3WHS - chains A and B; structure by X-ray diffraction, 1.80 A resolution.

Chain A:
Protein: Gamma-glutamyltranspeptidase large chain
Organism: Bacillus subtilis
Notes: EC 2.3.2.2, 3.4.19.13
UniProtKB: P54422 (GGT_BACSU); residues 1-402 here = UniProt positions 1-402
Chain sequence (418 residues; numbered -15 to 402; the number before each row is that of its first residue; numbers below 1 keep their minus sign (Met-15 is residue -15)):
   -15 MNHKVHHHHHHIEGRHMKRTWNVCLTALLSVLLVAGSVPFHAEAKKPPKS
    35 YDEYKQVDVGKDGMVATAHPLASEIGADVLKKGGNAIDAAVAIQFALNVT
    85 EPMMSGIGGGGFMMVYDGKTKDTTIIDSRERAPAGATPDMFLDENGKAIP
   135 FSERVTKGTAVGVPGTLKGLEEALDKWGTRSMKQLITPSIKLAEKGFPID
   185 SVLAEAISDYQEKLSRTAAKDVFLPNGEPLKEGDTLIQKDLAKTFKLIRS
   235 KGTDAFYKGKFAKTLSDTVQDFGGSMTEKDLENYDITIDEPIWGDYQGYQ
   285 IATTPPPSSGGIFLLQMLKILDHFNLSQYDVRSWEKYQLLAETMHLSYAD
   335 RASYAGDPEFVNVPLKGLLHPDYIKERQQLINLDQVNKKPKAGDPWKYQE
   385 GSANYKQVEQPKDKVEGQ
Disordered / not traced: -15 to 36, 396-402
Sequence notes: expression tag (-15 to 0)
UniProt features mapped onto this chain:
  - binding site (L-glutamate): Arg113

Chain B:
Protein: Gamma-glutamyltranspeptidase small chain
Organism: Bacillus subtilis
Notes: EC 2.3.2.2, 3.4.19.13
UniProtKB: P54422 (GGT_BACSU); residues 403-587 here = UniProt positions 403-587
Chain sequence (185 residues; each row starts with the number of its first residue):
   403 TTHFTVADRWGNVVSYTTTIEQLFGTGIMVPDYGVILNNELTDFDAIPGG
   453 ANEVQPNKRPLSSMTPTILFKDDKPVLTVGSPGGATIISSVLQTILYHIE
   503 YGMELKAAVEEPRIYTNSMSSYRYEDGVPKDVLSKLNGMGHKFGTSPVDI
   553 GNVQSISIDHENGTFKGVADSSRNGAAIGINLKRK
Disordered / not traced: 586-587
Covalently attached groups: acivicin (AVN) linked to Thr403
Small-molecule neighbours: acivicin (AVN; (2S)-amino[(5S)-3-chloro-4,5-dihydroisoxazol-5-yl]acetic acid): Thr421, Glu423, Glu442, Asp445, Ser464, Ser465, Met466, Pro484, Gly485, Gly486, Ile489
UniProt features mapped onto this chain:
  - active site: Thr403 (Nucleophile)
  - binding site (L-glutamate): Thr421, Glu423, Glu442, Asp445, Ser464, Ser465, Gly485, Gly486
Reported in the primary citation:
  - catalytic residues: Thr403, Gly485
  - binding site for acivicin: Thr403, Glu442, Asp445, Ser464, Gly485

Interface between chain A and chain B:
Pairs across the interface - 392 pairs, chain A then chain B:
  Tyr38(A) - Ala578(B)  hydrophobic
  Lys39(A) - Ala578(B)
  Lys39(A) - Ala579(B)  hydrogen bond (backbone-backbone)
  Gln40(A) - Lys508(B)  hydrogen bond
  Gln40(A) - Gly569(B)
  Gln40(A) - Val570(B)
  Gln40(A) - Ala571(B)  hydrogen bond (backbone-backbone)
  Gln40(A) - Asp572(B)  hydrogen bond (side chain-backbone)
  Gln40(A) - Ser573(B)
  Gln40(A) - Arg575(B)  hydrogen bond (side chain-backbone)
  Gln40(A) - Asn576(B)
  Gln40(A) - Gly577(B)  hydrogen bond (side chain-backbone)
  Val41(A) - Lys508(B)
  Val41(A) - Lys568(B)
  Val41(A) - Gly569(B)
  Asp42(A) - Lys568(B)
  Asp42(A) - Gly569(B)  hydrogen bond (backbone-backbone)
  Asp42(A) - Ala579(B)
  Asp42(A) - Ile580(B)
  Asp42(A) - Gly581(B)  hydrogen bond (side chain-backbone)
  Val43(A) - Phe567(B)
  Val43(A) - Gly581(B)
  Val43(A) - Asn583(B)
  Gly44(A) - Thr566(B)
  Gly44(A) - Phe567(B)  hydrogen bond (backbone-backbone)
  Gly44(A) - Ile582(B)
  Gly44(A) - Asn583(B)
  Lys45(A) - Gly565(B)
  Lys45(A) - Phe567(B)
  Lys45(A) - Ile582(B)  hydrogen bond (backbone-backbone)
  Lys45(A) - Asn583(B)  hydrogen bond (backbone-side chain)
  Asp46(A) - Asp410(B)
  Asp46(A) - Arg411(B)  hydrogen bond (backbone-backbone)
  Asp46(A) - Phe567(B)
  Asp46(A) - Ile582(B)  hydrogen bond (backbone-backbone)
  Asp46(A) - Asn583(B)
  Asp46(A) - Leu584(B)  hydrogen bond (side chain-backbone)
  Gly47(A) - Ala409(B)
  Gly47(A) - Phe567(B)
  Gly47(A) - Gly581(B)
  Gly47(A) - Ile582(B)  hydrogen bond (backbone-backbone)
  Met48(A) - Val408(B)
  Met48(A) - Ala409(B)  hydrogen bond (backbone-backbone)
  Met48(A) - Ile558(B)
  Met48(A) - Phe567(B)
  Met48(A) - Lys568(B)
  Met48(A) - Gly569(B)  hydrogen bond (side chain-backbone)
  Met48(A) - Ile580(B)
  Met48(A) - Gly581(B)
  Val49(A) - Thr407(B)
  Val49(A) - Ala578(B)
  Val49(A) - Ala579(B)
  Val49(A) - Ile580(B)  hydrogen bond (backbone-backbone)
  Ala50(A) - Phe406(B)
  Ala50(A) - Thr407(B)  hydrogen bond (backbone-backbone)
  Ala50(A) - Gln556(B)
  Ala50(A) - Val570(B)
  Ala50(A) - Ala578(B)
  Thr51(A) - Phe406(B)
  Thr51(A) - Gln556(B)
  Thr51(A) - Gly577(B)
  Thr51(A) - Ala578(B)  hydrogen bond (backbone-backbone)
  Ala52(A) - Thr404(B)
  Ala52(A) - Asn554(B)
  Ala52(A) - Asn576(B)
  Ala52(A) - Gly577(B)
  Pro54(A) - Asn576(B)
  Pro54(A) - Ala578(B)  hydrophobic
  Ser57(A) - Ala578(B)  hydrogen bond (side chain-backbone)
  Ser57(A) - Ile580(B)
  Glu58(A) - Ile580(B)
  Ala61(A) - Ile580(B)  hydrophobic
  Ala61(A) - Ile582(B)  hydrophobic
  Leu64(A) - Val408(B)  hydrophobic
  Leu64(A) - Ala409(B)
  Leu64(A) - Ile582(B)  hydrophobic
  Lys65(A) - Leu584(B)
  Gly67(A) - Trp412(B)
  Gly68(A) - Trp412(B)
  Asn69(A) - Asp410(B)
  Asn69(A) - Trp412(B)
  Asn69(A) - Asn414(B)
  Ala70(A) - Val408(B)  hydrophobic
  Ala70(A) - Asp410(B)  hydrogen bond (backbone-side chain)
  Ala70(A) - Asn414(B)
  Ala70(A) - Val416(B)
  Ile71(A) - Asn414(B)
  Ala73(A) - Val408(B)  hydrophobic
  Ala74(A) - Phe406(B)
  Ala74(A) - Val416(B)  hydrophobic
  Ile77(A) - Phe406(B)  hydrophobic
  Ile77(A) - Val408(B)  hydrophobic
  Gln78(A) - Tyr418(B)
  Gln78(A) - Thr420(B)  hydrogen bond
  Leu81(A) - Thr404(B)
  Leu81(A) - Phe406(B)  hydrophobic
  Glu85(A) - Thr404(B)  hydrogen bond
  Glu85(A) - Arg575(B)  salt bridge
  Pro86(A) - Ile422(B)
  Pro86(A) - Ile438(B)
  Met87(A) - Ile422(B)
  Met87(A) - Gln424(B)
  Met87(A) - Leu425(B)
  Met87(A) - Phe426(B)  hydrogen bond (backbone-backbone)
  Met88(A) - Thr403(B)  hydrogen bond (backbone-backbone)
  Met88(A) - Thr404(B)
  Met88(A) - Thr420(B)
  Met88(A) - Thr421(B)
  Met88(A) - Ile422(B)  hydrogen bond (backbone-backbone)
  Met88(A) - Leu425(B)  hydrophobic
  Met88(A) - Arg575(B)
  Ser89(A) - Thr404(B)
  Ser89(A) - Thr420(B)
  Ser89(A) - Thr421(B)
  Gly90(A) - Ile422(B)
  Ile91(A) - Val437(B)  hydrophobic
  Gly92(A) - Ile422(B)
  Gly92(A) - Val437(B)
  Gly92(A) - Ile438(B)
  Gly92(A) - Asn440(B)  hydrogen bond (backbone-side chain)
  Gly93(A) - Thr421(B)
  Gly93(A) - Ile422(B)
  Gly94(A) - Thr420(B)
  Gly94(A) - Thr421(B)  hydrogen bond (backbone-backbone)
  Gly95(A) - Thr419(B)
  Phe96(A) - Ser417(B)
  Phe96(A) - Tyr418(B)
  Phe96(A) - Thr419(B)  hydrogen bond (backbone-backbone)
  Phe96(A) - Ser464(B)
  Phe96(A) - Met466(B)  hydrophobic
  Phe96(A) - Pro468(B)
  Met97(A) - Ser417(B)
  Met97(A) - Tyr418(B)  hydrophobic
  Met98(A) - Val415(B)
  Met98(A) - Val416(B)
  Met98(A) - Ser417(B)  hydrogen bond (backbone-backbone)
  Met98(A) - Pro468(B)
  Met98(A) - Ile470(B)  hydrophobic
  Val99(A) - Val415(B)
  Tyr100(A) - Gly413(B)
  Tyr100(A) - Asn414(B)
  Tyr100(A) - Val415(B)  hydrogen bond (backbone-backbone)
  Tyr100(A) - Phe472(B)  hydrophobic
  Tyr100(A) - Pro477(B)  hydrophobic
  Asp101(A) - Asn414(B)
  Gly102(A) - Trp412(B)
  Gly102(A) - Gly413(B)
  Gly102(A) - Asn414(B)
  Thr107(A) - Phe472(B)
  Asp111(A) - Arg461(B)  salt bridge
  Arg113(A) - Glu442(B)  salt bridge
  Arg113(A) - Asp445(B)  salt bridge
  Arg113(A) - Arg461(B)
  Arg113(A) - Pro462(B)  hydrogen bond (side chain-backbone)
  Arg113(A) - Leu463(B)  hydrogen bond (side chain-backbone)
  Arg113(A) - Ser464(B)
  Arg113(A) - Met466(B)
  Glu114(A) - Asn440(B)
  Glu114(A) - Glu442(B)
  Glu114(A) - Arg461(B)
  Glu114(A) - Pro462(B)
  Arg115(A) - Asn459(B)  hydrogen bond (side chain-backbone)
  Arg115(A) - Lys460(B)
  Arg115(A) - Arg461(B)
  Ala116(A) - Leu443(B)  hydrophobic
  Ala116(A) - Phe446(B)  hydrophobic
  Ala116(A) - Gln457(B)
  Ala116(A) - Asn459(B)  hydrogen bond (backbone-backbone)
  Ala116(A) - Lys460(B)  hydrogen bond (backbone-backbone)
  Pro117(A) - Leu443(B)
  Pro117(A) - Pro458(B)
  Pro117(A) - Asn459(B)
  Ala118(A) - Pro458(B)
  Ala120(A) - Pro458(B)
  Thr121(A) - Val456(B)
  Pro122(A) - Pro450(B)
  Pro122(A) - Val456(B)
  Pro122(A) - Gln457(B)
  Met124(A) - Val456(B)  hydrophobic
  Phe125(A) - Leu443(B)
  Phe125(A) - Val456(B)  hydrophobic
  Leu126(A) - Ala448(B)
  Leu126(A) - Pro450(B)
  Ala132(A) - Ala448(B)  hydrophobic
  Phe135(A) - Gln424(B)
  Phe135(A) - Thr444(B)
  Arg138(A) - Thr444(B)
  Arg138(A) - Ala448(B)
  Val139(A) - Gln424(B)
  Val139(A) - Gly427(B)
  Val139(A) - Thr428(B)
  Val139(A) - Asn441(B)
  Thr140(A) - Thr428(B)
  Lys141(A) - Thr428(B)
  Thr143(A) - Leu443(B)
  Ala144(A) - Asn440(B)
  Ala144(A) - Asn441(B)
  Ala144(A) - Glu442(B)  hydrogen bond (backbone-backbone)
  Ala144(A) - Leu443(B)  hydrogen bond (backbone-backbone)
  Ala144(A) - Thr444(B)
  Val145(A) - Thr428(B)
  Val145(A) - Asn440(B)
  Val145(A) - Leu443(B)
  Gly146(A) - Asn440(B)  hydrogen bond (backbone-side chain)
  Gly146(A) - Leu443(B)
  Thr150(A) - Thr420(B)
  Leu154(A) - Tyr418(B)
  Asp184(A) - Asn576(B)
  Ser185(A) - Asn576(B)  hydrogen bond
  Val186(A) - Asn576(B)
  Ala190(A) - Leu425(B)  hydrophobic
  Ala190(A) - Phe426(B)
  Ile191(A) - Phe426(B)  hydrophobic
  Tyr194(A) - Leu425(B)  hydrophobic
  Tyr194(A) - Phe426(B)  hydrophobic
  Lys197(A) - Gln424(B)
  Lys197(A) - Leu425(B)  hydrogen bond (side chain-backbone)
  Lys197(A) - Gly427(B)  hydrogen bond (side chain-backbone)
  Lys197(A) - Thr428(B)
  Leu198(A) - Phe426(B)  hydrophobic
  Thr201(A) - Gly429(B)  hydrogen bond (side chain-backbone)
  Thr201(A) - Ile430(B)
  Thr201(A) - Met431(B)
  Ala202(A) - Met431(B)
  Ala203(A) - Gly429(B)
  Ala203(A) - Met431(B)
  Val206(A) - Met431(B)  hydrophobic
  Phe207(A) - Phe426(B)  hydrophobic
  Phe207(A) - Met431(B)  hydrophobic
  Phe207(A) - Ile438(B)  hydrophobic
  Asp224(A) - Asp434(B)
  Asp224(A) - Tyr435(B)
  Asp224(A) - Gly436(B)
  Leu225(A) - Tyr435(B)
  Leu225(A) - Gly436(B)
  Lys227(A) - Asp434(B)  hydrogen bond (side chain-backbone)
  Thr228(A) - Tyr435(B)  hydrogen bond (side chain-backbone)
  Leu231(A) - Tyr435(B)  hydrophobic
  Lys244(A) - Tyr435(B)
  Phe245(A) - Val432(B)  hydrophobic
  Phe245(A) - Tyr435(B)  hydrophobic
  Phe245(A) - Val437(B)  hydrophobic
  Thr248(A) - Val432(B)
  Thr248(A) - Pro433(B)
  Thr248(A) - Tyr435(B)
  Leu249(A) - Val432(B)
  Leu249(A) - Leu439(B)  hydrophobic
  Thr252(A) - Ile430(B)
  Thr252(A) - Pro433(B)
  Val253(A) - Leu439(B)  hydrophobic
  Phe256(A) - Ile430(B)  hydrophobic
  Thr271(A) - Arg461(B)
  Trp277(A) - Phe472(B)  hydrophobic
  Tyr280(A) - Ile497(B)  hydrophobic
  Tyr280(A) - Leu498(B)
  Tyr280(A) - Ile501(B)  hydrophobic
  Tyr280(A) - Glu502(B)
  Gln281(A) - Ile501(B)
  Gly282(A) - Lys473(B)
  Tyr283(A) - Phe472(B)
  Tyr283(A) - Lys473(B)  hydrogen bond
  Tyr283(A) - Val478(B)  hydrophobic
  Tyr283(A) - Ile501(B)  hydrophobic
  Gln284(A) - Leu471(B)
  Gln284(A) - Phe472(B)  hydrogen bond (backbone-backbone)
  Gln284(A) - Asp475(B)
  Ile285(A) - Thr469(B)
  Ile285(A) - Ile470(B)
  Ile285(A) - Leu471(B)  hydrophobic
  Ala286(A) - Thr469(B)
  Ala286(A) - Ile470(B)  hydrogen bond (backbone-backbone)
  Ala286(A) - Phe472(B)  hydrophobic
  Thr287(A) - Thr467(B)
  Thr287(A) - Pro468(B)
  Thr287(A) - Thr469(B)  hydrogen bond
  Thr288(A) - Met466(B)
  Thr288(A) - Pro468(B)  hydrogen bond (side chain-backbone)
  Pro291(A) - Arg461(B)
  Pro291(A) - Pro462(B)
  Pro291(A) - Leu463(B)
  Pro291(A) - Ser464(B)  hydrogen bond (backbone-backbone)
  Ser292(A) - Leu463(B)
  Ser292(A) - Ser464(B)  hydrogen bond (side chain-backbone)
  Ser292(A) - Ser465(B)
  Ser292(A) - Met466(B)  hydrogen bond (side chain-backbone)
  Ser293(A) - Leu463(B)
  Ser293(A) - Ser464(B)  hydrogen bond (backbone-backbone)
  Ser293(A) - Ser465(B)  hydrogen bond
  Ser293(A) - Ile490(B)
  Gly294(A) - Ser465(B)
  Gly294(A) - Thr467(B)
  Gly294(A) - Ile490(B)
  Phe297(A) - Ile490(B)
  Leu298(A) - Thr467(B)
  Leu298(A) - Thr469(B)
  Leu298(A) - Ile490(B)
  Leu298(A) - Val493(B)  hydrophobic
  Leu298(A) - Leu494(B)  hydrophobic
  Met301(A) - Ile490(B)  hydrophobic
  Met301(A) - Leu494(B)  hydrophobic
  Leu302(A) - Leu494(B)  hydrophobic
  Leu302(A) - Ile497(B)  hydrophobic
  Leu305(A) - Leu494(B)  hydrophobic
  Leu305(A) - Leu498(B)  hydrophobic
  Asn309(A) - Glu502(B)  hydrogen bond
  Leu310(A) - Glu502(B)  hydrogen bond (backbone-side chain)
  Leu310(A) - Tyr503(B)  hydrogen bond (backbone-side chain)
  Ser311(A) - Glu502(B)  hydrogen bond
  Ser311(A) - Tyr503(B)
  Tyr313(A) - Tyr503(B)  hydrogen bond (backbone-side chain)
  Val315(A) - Tyr499(B)  hydrophobic
  Val315(A) - Tyr503(B)  hydrophobic
  Val315(A) - Glu513(B)
  Arg316(A) - Glu513(B)  salt bridge
  Arg316(A) - Pro514(B)
  Arg316(A) - Gly529(B)
  Arg316(A) - Pro531(B)
  Arg316(A) - Val534(B)
  Trp318(A) - Val534(B)  hydrophobic
  Trp318(A) - Lys537(B)
  Trp318(A) - Leu538(B)
  Trp318(A) - Met541(B)  hydrophobic
  Lys320(A) - Tyr499(B)  hydrogen bond
  Lys320(A) - Tyr503(B)
  Tyr321(A) - Ile516(B)
  Tyr321(A) - Val530(B)  hydrophobic
  Tyr321(A) - Pro531(B)
  Tyr321(A) - Val534(B)  hydrophobic
  Tyr321(A) - Leu538(B)  hydrophobic
  Gln322(A) - Leu538(B)
  Gln322(A) - Met541(B)
  Gln322(A) - His543(B)  hydrogen bond
  Leu324(A) - Gln495(B)
  Leu324(A) - Leu498(B)  hydrophobic
  Leu324(A) - Tyr499(B)
  Leu324(A) - Ile516(B)  hydrophobic
  Ala325(A) - Thr518(B)
  Ala325(A) - His543(B)
  Glu326(A) - His543(B)  salt bridge
  Met328(A) - Ser491(B)
  Met328(A) - Gln495(B)
  Met328(A) - Ile516(B)
  Met328(A) - Tyr517(B)  hydrophobic
  Met328(A) - Thr518(B)
  His329(A) - Thr518(B)  hydrogen bond
  His329(A) - Asn519(B)
  His329(A) - Ser520(B)  hydrogen bond (side chain-backbone)
  His329(A) - Met521(B)
  His329(A) - Tyr524(B)
  Tyr332(A) - Ala487(B)  hydrogen bond (side chain-backbone)
  Tyr332(A) - Ile490(B)
  Tyr332(A) - Ser491(B)  hydrogen bond
  Tyr332(A) - Tyr517(B)
  Tyr332(A) - Thr518(B)
  Tyr332(A) - Asn519(B)
  Arg335(A) - Leu463(B)
  Arg335(A) - Ser465(B)  hydrogen bond
  Tyr338(A) - Ala453(B)
  Ala339(A) - Ala453(B)
  Ala339(A) - Asn454(B)
  Ala339(A) - Leu463(B)  hydrophobic
  Gly340(A) - Ala453(B)
  Gly340(A) - Leu463(B)
  Asp341(A) - Lys460(B)
  Asp341(A) - Arg461(B)  salt bridge
  Glu343(A) - Arg461(B)  salt bridge
  Phe344(A) - Pro458(B)
  Phe344(A) - Asn459(B)
  Phe344(A) - Lys460(B)
  Val345(A) - Ala453(B)
  Val345(A) - Lys460(B)
  Leu367(A) - Met541(B)
  Asp368(A) - Met541(B)
  Val370(A) - Met541(B)
  Val370(A) - His543(B)
  Asn371(A) - Met521(B)
  Lys372(A) - Met521(B)
  Lys372(A) - Met541(B)  hydrogen bond (side chain-backbone)
  Lys372(A) - Gly542(B)
  Pro374(A) - Met521(B)
  Tyr389(A) - Gly451(B)
  Tyr389(A) - Gly452(B)
  Tyr389(A) - Ala453(B)
  Lys390(A) - Gly451(B)  hydrogen bond (backbone-backbone)
  Lys390(A) - Gly452(B)
  Val392(A) - Ile449(B)  hydrophobic
  Val392(A) - Pro450(B)
  Glu393(A) - Ile449(B)
  Gln394(A) - Asp447(B)
  Gln394(A) - Ala448(B)
  Gln394(A) - Ile449(B)
  Pro395(A) - Ile449(B)
Interface residues without a listed pair, chain A (168 interface residues in all): His53, Lys103, Asp123, Gly142, Pro148, Leu187, Gly295, Asp314, Ser317, Ser337, Pro342, Gln369
Interface residues without a listed pair, chain B (128 interface residues in all): Glu423, Thr488, Met505, Ser557

Summary:
Chain A and chain B form an interface of 168 and 128 residues respectively, with 70 hydrogen bonds and 8 salt
bridges. Polar contacts include Glu85(A)-Arg575(B), Asp111(A)-Arg461(B) and Arg113(A)-Glu442(B). Covalently
linked acivicin: at Thr403(B). From the paper: catalytic residues Thr403(B) and Gly485(B); a binding site for
acivicin at Thr403(B), Glu442(B) and Asp445(B) among others.
Chain A is Gamma-glutamyltranspeptidase large chain and chain B is Gamma-glutamyltranspeptidase small chain,
both from Bacillus subtilis; the structure, Crystal structure of Bacillus subtilis
gamma-glutamyltranspeptidase in complex with acivicin, was determined by X-ray diffraction together with 3WHQ
and 3WHR from the same study.
